1U35 - chains I and A of the 10 polymer chains in the assembly; structure by X-ray diffraction, 3.00 A resolution.

== Chain I ==
Molecule: alpha-satellite DNA
Source organism: Homo sapiens
Sequence (146 nucleotides; numbered 1 to 145 plus 1 insertion-coded residue; the number before each row is that of its first residue):
     1 ATCAATATCC ACCTGCAGAT TCTACCAAAA GTGTATTTGG AAACTGCTCC ATCAAAAGGC
    61 ATGTTCAGCG GAA
   73A T
    74 TCCGCTGAAC ATGCCTTTTG ATGGAGCAGT TTCCAAATAC ACTTTTGGTA GAATCTGCAG
   134 GTGGATATTG AT
Unresolved in the structure: 73A

== Chain A ==
Molecule: Histone H3.1
Source organism: Mus musculus
Reference sequence: P68433 (H31_MOUSE); residues 400-535 here correspond to UniProt positions 0-135 (UniProt number = residue number - 400)
Chain sequence (136 residues; each row starts with the number of its first residue):
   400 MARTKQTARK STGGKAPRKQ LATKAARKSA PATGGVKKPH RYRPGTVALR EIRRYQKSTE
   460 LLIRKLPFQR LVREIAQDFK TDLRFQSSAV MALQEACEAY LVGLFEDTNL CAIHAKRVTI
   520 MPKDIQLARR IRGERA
Unresolved in the structure: 400-437
Swiss-Prot annotation at these positions:
  - modified residue: Lys437 (N6,N6,N6-trimethyllysine), Ser487 (Phosphoserine), Arg529 (Phosphoarginine)

== How chain I and chain A interact ==
Residue-residue contacts - 26 pairs, chain I then chain A:
  DC49(I) with Arg483(A), hydrogen bond to the base; Phe484(A), sugar contact; Gln485(A), phosphate contact; Ser486(A), hydrogen bond to the phosphate
  DC50(I) with Arg472(A), salt bridge to the phosphate; Arg483(A), phosphate contact; Phe484(A), hydrogen bond to the phosphate
  DG58(I) with Arg463(A), phosphate contact
  DG59(I) with Arg463(A), salt bridge to the phosphate
  DC60(I) with Arg463(A), salt bridge to the phosphate
  DT65(I) with Arg440(A), base contact
  DA67(I) with Pro443(A), phosphate contact
  DG68(I) with Arg442(A), salt bridge to the phosphate; Pro443(A), phosphate contact
  DC69(I) with Thr518(A), phosphate contact
  DG70(I) with Arg516(A), phosphate contact; Val517(A), hydrogen bond to the phosphate; Thr518(A), hydrogen bond to the phosphate; Met520(A), phosphate contact
  DG71(I) with Arg516(A), phosphate contact; Met520(A), phosphate contact
  DT142(I) with Tyr441(A), phosphate contact
  DG143(I) with Arg440(A), sugar contact; Tyr441(A), phosphate contact; Arg442(A), salt bridge to the phosphate; Thr445(A), hydrogen bond to the phosphate
Other interface residues (no listed pair), chain I (14 interface residues in all): DA144
Other interface residues (no listed pair), chain A (18 interface residues in all): His439, Leu482, Lys515

== Summary ==
14 residues of chain I and 18 residues of chain A are in contact; the contacts include 6 hydrogen bonds and 5
salt bridges. Polar contacts include DC49(I)-Arg483(A), DC49(I)-Ser486(A) and DC50(I)-Phe484(A).
Chain I is alpha-satellite DNA (Homo sapiens) and chain A is Histone H3.1 (Mus musculus); the structure,
Crystal structure of the nucleosome core particle containing the histone domain of macroH2A, was determined by
X-ray diffraction together with 1YD9 from the same study.
